PDB entry 7UV9 | electron microscopy, 3.20 A resolution | chains E and J of the 11 polymer chains in the assembly

== Chain E ==
Name: Histone H3.2
Organism: Homo sapiens
UniProtKB: Q71DI3 (H32_HUMAN); residues 1-135 here correspond to UniProt positions 2-136 (UniProt number = residue number + 1)
Amino-acid sequence (135 residues; numbered 1 to 135; the number before each row is that of its first residue):
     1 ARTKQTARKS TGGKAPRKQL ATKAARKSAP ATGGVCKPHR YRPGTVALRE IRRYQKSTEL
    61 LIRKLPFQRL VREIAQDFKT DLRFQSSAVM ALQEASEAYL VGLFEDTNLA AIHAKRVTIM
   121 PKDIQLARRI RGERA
Disordered / not traced: 1-39, 135
Construct notes: engineered mutation Cys36 (Lys37 in Q71DI3); conflict Ala110 (Cys111 in Q71DI3)
Curated features (UniProtKB/Swiss-Prot):
  - modified residue: Arg2 (Asymmetric dimethylarginine), Thr3 (Phosphothreonine), Lys4 (Allysine), Gln5 (5-glutamyl dopamine), Thr6 (Phosphothreonine), Arg8 (Citrulline), Lys9 (N6,N6,N6-trimethyllysine), Ser10 (ADP-ribosylserine), Thr11 (Phosphothreonine), Lys14 (N6-(2-hydroxyisobutyryl)lysine), Arg17 (Asymmetric dimethylarginine), Lys18 (N6-(2-hydroxyisobutyryl)lysine), Lys23 (N6-(2-hydroxyisobutyryl)lysine), Arg26 (Citrulline), Lys27 (N6,N6,N6-trimethyllysine), Ser28 (ADP-ribosylserine), Lys37 (N6-methyllysine), Tyr41 (Phosphotyrosine), Lys56 (N6,N6,N6-trimethyllysine), Ser57 (Phosphoserine) and 7 more in UniProt
  - lipidation: Lys18 (N6-decanoyllysine)

== Chain J ==
Molecule: 185-nt DNA strand
Organism: synthetic construct
Sequence (185 nucleotides; row label = number of the first residue in the row; numbers below 1 keep their minus sign (DA-92 is residue -92)):
   -92 ATCCCTATAC GCGGCCGCCC TGGAGAATCC CGGTGCCGAG GCCGCTCAAT TGGTCGTAGA
   -32 CAGCTCTAGC ACCGCTTAAA CGCACGTACG CGCTGTCCCC CGCGTTTTAA CCGCCAAGGG
    28 GATTACTCCC TAGTCTCCAG GCACGTGTCA GATATATACA TCCTGTGCAT GTATTGAACA
    88 GCGAT
Disordered / not traced: -92 to -76, 71-92

== Chain E / chain J interface ==
Pairs across the interface (13; chain E residue first):
  Arg40(E) - DC70(J)  sugar contact
  Tyr41(E) - DC70(J)  phosphate contact
  Arg42(E) - DC70(J)  salt bridge to the phosphate
  Arg63(E) - DA-13(J)  salt bridge to the phosphate
  Arg72(E) - DC-23(J)  salt bridge to the phosphate
  Arg83(E) - DG-24(J)  sugar contact
  Arg83(E) - DC-23(J)  phosphate contact
  Phe84(E) - DG-24(J)  sugar contact
  Phe84(E) - DC-23(J)  hydrogen bond to the phosphate
  Gln85(E) - DG-24(J)  phosphate contact
  Arg116(E) - DG-3(J)  phosphate contact
  Val117(E) - DG-3(J)  hydrogen bond to the phosphate
  Thr118(E) - DG-3(J)  hydrogen bond to the phosphate
Interface residues without a listed pair, chain E (15 interface residues in all): Pro43, Thr45, Ser86, Met120
Interface residues without a listed pair, chain J (10 interface residues in all): DA-14, DA-5, DC-4, DC-2, DC69

== Overview ==
Chain E and chain J form an interface of 15 and 10 residues respectively, with 3 hydrogen bonds and 3 salt
bridges. Among the polar pairs are Phe84(E)-DC-23(J), Val117(E)-DG-3(J) and Thr118(E)-DG-3(J).
Here chain E is Histone H3.2 (Homo sapiens) and chain J is a 185-nt DNA strand (synthetic construct). Entry
7UV9 (KDM2A-nucleosome structure stabilized by H3K36C-UNC8015 covalent conjugate) was determined by electron
microscopy, deposited together with 7UVA.
